Entry 7YEK (X-ray diffraction, 2.40 A resolution); this record covers chains A and D of the 3 polymer chains in the assembly.

[Chain A]
Protein: Deoxyribodipyrimidine photo-lyase
Source organism: Methanosarcina mazei
Notes: EC 4.1.99.3
Reference sequence: A0A0F8I5V2 (A0A0F8I5V2_METMZ); residues 3-462 here correspond to UniProt positions 1-460 (UniProt number = residue number - 2)
Chain sequence (482 residues; numbered -17 to 464; the number before each row is that of its first residue; numbers below 1 keep their minus sign (Met-17 is residue -17)):
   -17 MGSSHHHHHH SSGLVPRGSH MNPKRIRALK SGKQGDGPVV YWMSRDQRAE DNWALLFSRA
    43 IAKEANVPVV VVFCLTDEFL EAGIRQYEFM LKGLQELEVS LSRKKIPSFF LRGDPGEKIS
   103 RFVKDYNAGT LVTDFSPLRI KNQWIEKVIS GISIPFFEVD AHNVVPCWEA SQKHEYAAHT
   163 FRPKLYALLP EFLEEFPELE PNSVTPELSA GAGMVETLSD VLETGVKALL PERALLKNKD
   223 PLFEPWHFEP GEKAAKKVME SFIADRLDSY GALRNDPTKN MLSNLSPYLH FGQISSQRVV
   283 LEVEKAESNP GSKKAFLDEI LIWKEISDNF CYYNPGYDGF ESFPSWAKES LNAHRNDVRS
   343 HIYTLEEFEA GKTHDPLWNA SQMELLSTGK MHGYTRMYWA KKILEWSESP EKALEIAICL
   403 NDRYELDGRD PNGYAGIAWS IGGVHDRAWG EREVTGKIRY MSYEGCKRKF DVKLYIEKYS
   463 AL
Disordered / not traced: -17 to -3, 189-197, 463-464
Sequence notes: initiating methionine (-17); expression tag (-16 to 2, 463-464); engineered mutation Thr377 (Met375 in A0A0F8I5V2)
Ligand contacts: FAD (flavin-adenine dinucleotide): Tyr252, Leu264, Ser265, Asn266, Leu267, Ser268, Leu271, Phe298, Glu301, Ile302, Trp305, Lys306, Ser309, Lys372, Met373, Gly375, Arg378, Met379, Ala382, Asn403, Glu407, Asp409, Gly410, Asp412, Asn414, Gly415, Gly418, Ile419, Ser422
From the paper describing this entry:
  - catalytic residues: Arg256 (proposed by the authors, not directly observed)

[Chain D]
Molecule: complementary oligonucleotide to the CPD containing DNA
Sequence (14 nucleotides; each row starts with the number of its first residue):
     1 TGCGCGAAGC CGAT

[Chain A / chain D interface]
Contacting residue pairs (20):
  Lys155(A) - DG12(D)  phosphate contact
  Tyr158(A) - DC10(D)  sugar contact
  Tyr158(A) - DC11(D)  sugar contact
  Thr162(A) - DC11(D)  phosphate contact
  Thr162(A) - DG12(D)  sugar contact
  Trp328(A) - DG9(D)  phosphate contact
  Trp328(A) - DC10(D)  phosphate contact
  Arg429(A) - DA7(D)  hydrogen bond to the base
  Arg429(A) - DA8(D)  base contact
  Arg429(A) - DG9(D)  base contact
  Ala430(A) - DA8(D)  sugar contact
  Ala430(A) - DG9(D)  sugar contact
  Trp431(A) - DA7(D)  base contact
  Trp431(A) - DA8(D)  phosphate contact
  Gly432(A) - DA7(D)  phosphate contact
  Gly432(A) - DA8(D)  phosphate contact
  Glu433(A) - DA8(D)  hydrogen bond to the phosphate
  Lys439(A) - DA8(D)  phosphate contact
  Lys439(A) - DG9(D)  salt bridge to the phosphate
  Arg450(A) - DT1(D)  base contact
Other interface residues (no listed pair), chain A (13 interface residues in all): Glu157, His161
Other interface residues (no listed pair), chain D (8 interface residues in all): DG6

[Overview]
13 residues of chain A face 8 of chain D across their interface; the contacts include 2 hydrogen bonds and 1
salt bridge. Polar pairs include Arg429(A)-DA7(D), Glu433(A)-DA8(D) and Lys439(A)-DG9(D). Bound to chain A:
flavin-adenine dinucleotide. From the paper: the catalytic residue Arg256(A).
Chain A is Deoxyribodipyrimidine photo-lyase (Methanosarcina mazei) and chain D is complementary
oligonucleotide to the CPD containing DNA; the structure, TR-SFX MmCPDII-DNA complex: 500 ns time-point
collected in SACLA. Includes 500 ns, dark, and extrapolated structure ..., was determined by X-ray diffraction
together with 7YC7, 7YCM, 7YCP, 7YCR, 7YD6, 7YD7 and 10 further entries from the same study.
